5BVO - chain A; structure by X-ray diffraction, 1.98 A resolution.

# Chain A
Molecule: Epithelial discoidin domain-containing receptor 1
From: Homo sapiens
Notes: EC 2.7.10.1
Reference sequence: Q08345 (DDR1_HUMAN), isoform Q08345-6; residues 595-913 here correspond to UniProt positions 576-894 (UniProt number = residue number - 19)
Chain sequence (324 residues; numbered 590 to 913; the number before each row is that of its first residue):
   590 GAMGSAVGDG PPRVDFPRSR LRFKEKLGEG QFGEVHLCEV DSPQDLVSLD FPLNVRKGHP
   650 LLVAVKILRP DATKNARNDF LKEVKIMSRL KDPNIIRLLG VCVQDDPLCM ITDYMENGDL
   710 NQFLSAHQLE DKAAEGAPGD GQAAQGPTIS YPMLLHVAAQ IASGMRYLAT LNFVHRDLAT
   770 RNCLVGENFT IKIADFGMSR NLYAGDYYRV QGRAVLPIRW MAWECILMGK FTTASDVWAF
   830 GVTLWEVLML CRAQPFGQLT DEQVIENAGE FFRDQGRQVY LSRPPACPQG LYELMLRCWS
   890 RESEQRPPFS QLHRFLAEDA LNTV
Unresolved in the structure: 590-603, 619-620, 632-647, 722-735, 912-913
Sequence notes: expression tag (590-594)
Curated features (UniProtKB/Swiss-Prot):
  - binding site (ATP): Lys674
Ligand contacts: 4VE (N-(5-{(1S)-1-[(5-fluoro-1,3-benzoxazol-2-yl)amino]ethyl}-2-methylphenyl)imidazo[1,2-a]pyridine-3-carboxamide): Leu616, Val624, Ala653, Val654, Lys655, Glu672, Ile675, Met676, Leu679, Ile685, Met699, Thr701, Asp702, Tyr703, Met704, Gly707, Phe762, His764, Leu773, Ala783, Asp784, Phe785

# Overview
Chain A binds compound 4VE. From UniProt: ATP-binding residue Lys674.
Chain A is Epithelial discoidin domain-containing receptor 1 (Homo sapiens); the structure, Fragment-based
discovery of potent and selective DDR1/2 inhibitors, was determined by X-ray diffraction (same publication as
5BVN, 5BVK and 5BVW).
